PDB entry 6PE4 | electron microscopy, 3.10 A resolution | chains B and D of the 16 polymer chains in the assembly

== Chain B ==
Molecule: V0 assembly protein 1
From: Saccharomyces cerevisiae (strain ATCC 204508 / S288c)
UniProtKB: P53262 (VOA1_YEAST); numbering as in UniProt (aligned over 1-265)
Amino-acid sequence (265 residues; numbered 1 to 265; the number before each row is that of its first residue):
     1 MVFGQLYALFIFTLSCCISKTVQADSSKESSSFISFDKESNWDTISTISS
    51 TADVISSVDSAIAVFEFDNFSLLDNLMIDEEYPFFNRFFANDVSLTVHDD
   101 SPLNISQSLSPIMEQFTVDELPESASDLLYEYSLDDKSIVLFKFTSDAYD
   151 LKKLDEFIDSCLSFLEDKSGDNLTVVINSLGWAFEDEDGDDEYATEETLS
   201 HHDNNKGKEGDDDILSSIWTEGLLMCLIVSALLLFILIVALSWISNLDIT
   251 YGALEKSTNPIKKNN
Unresolved in the structure: 1-209, 263-265
Swiss-Prot annotation at these positions:
  - motif: K262 to N265 (ER retention motif)
  - glycosylation (N-linked (GlcNAc...) asparagine): N69, N104, N172

== Chain D ==
Molecule: V-type proton ATPase subunit d
From: Saccharomyces cerevisiae (strain ATCC 204508 / S288c)
UniProtKB: P32366 (VA0D_YEAST); residues 1-345 here = UniProt positions 1-345
Amino-acid sequence (345 residues; row label = number of the first residue in the row):
     1 MEGVYFNIDNGFIEGVVRGYRNGLLSNNQYINLTQCDTLEDLKLQLSSTD
    51 YGNFLSSVSSESLTTSLIQEYASSKLYHEFNYIRDQSSGSTRKFMDYITY
   101 GYMIDNVALMITGTIHDRDKGEILQRCHPLGWFDTLPTLSVATDLESLYE
   151 TVLVDTPLAPYFKNCFDTAEELDDMNIEIIRNKLYKAYLEDFYNFVTEEI
   201 PEPAKECMQTLLGFEADRRSINIALNSLQSSDIDPDLKSDLLPNIGKLYP
   251 LATFHLAQAQDFEGVRAALANVYEYRGFLETGNLEDHFYQLEMELCRDAF
   301 TQQFAISTVWAWMKSKEQEVRNITWIAECIAQNQRERINNYISVY
Swiss-Prot annotation at these positions:
  - modified residue: M1 (N-acetylmethionine)

== Chain B / chain D interface ==
Pairs across the interface - 20 pairs, chain B then chain D:
  W243(B) - I8(D)  hydrophobic
  D248(B) - S88(D)
  D248(B) - G89(D)
  T250(B) - D85(D)
  T250(B) - Q86(D)
  T250(B) - S87(D)
  T250(B) - S88(D)
  G252(B) - D85(D)
  A253(B) - D85(D)  hydrogen bond (backbone-backbone)
  T258(B) - D134(D)  hydrogen bond
  N259(B) - P129(D)  hydrogen bond (side chain-backbone)
  P260(B) - W132(D)
  I261(B) - L124(D)
  I261(B) - C127(D)
  I261(B) - P129(D)  hydrophobic
  I261(B) - W132(D)  hydrophobic
  K262(B) - S74(D)
  K262(B) - Y77(D)
  K262(B) - H78(D)  hydrogen bond
  K262(B) - P129(D)
Interface residues without a listed pair, chain B (11 interface residues in all): I249
Interface residues without a listed pair, chain D (16 interface residues in all): Y5, R92

== Overview ==
11 residues of chain B and 16 residues of chain D are in contact; the contacts include 4 hydrogen bonds. Among
the polar pairs are T258(B)-D134(D), N259(B)-P129(D) and K262(B)-H78(D).
Here chain B is V0 assembly protein 1 and chain D is V-type proton ATPase subunit d, both from Saccharomyces
cerevisiae (strain ATCC 204508 / S288c). Entry 6PE4 (Yeast Vo motor in complex with 1 VopQ molecule) was
determined by electron microscopy together with 6PE5 from the same study.
